Entry 5Y8E (X-ray diffraction, 1.80 A resolution); this record covers chain A.

[Chain A]
Molecule: Sefir domain protein
Organism: Bacillus cereus F65185
Reference sequence: C2XMK4 (C2XMK4_BACCE); residues 1-153 here correspond to UniProt positions 8-160 (UniProt number = residue number + 7)
Sequence (154 residues; numbered 0 to 153; the number before each row is that of its first residue; numbering starts at 0):
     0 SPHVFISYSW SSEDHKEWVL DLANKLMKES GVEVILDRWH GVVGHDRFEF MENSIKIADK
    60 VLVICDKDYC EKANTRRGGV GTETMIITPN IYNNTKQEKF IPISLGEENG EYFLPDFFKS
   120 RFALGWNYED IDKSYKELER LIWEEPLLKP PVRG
Differences from the reference sequence: expression tag (0)
Reported in the primary citation:
  - contacts within the chain: Y7-D36 (hydrogen bond), L19-W38 (hydrophobic contact), A22-W38 (hydrophobic contact)
  - self-association interface (contacts with another copy of this molecule); pairs are residue here / residue on that copy: S0-R152 (hydrogen bond), E28-H44 (backbone contact), E32-R152 (salt bridge), R37-E144 (hydrogen bond), V42-W142 (hydrophobic contact), L19, N23, M26, G30, V31, W38, L146

[In short]
From the paper: a self-association interface involving S0, L19 and N23 among others; contacts within the chain
involving Y7, D36 and L19 among others.
Chain A is Sefir domain protein (Bacillus cereus F65185); the structure, Crystal Structure of a prokaryotic
SEFIR domain, was determined by X-ray diffraction together with 5Y8F from the same study.
